PDB entry 8P31 | electron microscopy, 3.24 A resolution | chains A and B of the 4 polymer chains in the assembly

== Chain A (and B) ==
Protein: Processed angiotensin-converting enzyme 2
From: Homo sapiens
Notes: chain B of this document is another copy of the same molecule, construct and numbering; everything in this record applies to it too
Reference sequence: Q9BYF1 (ACE2_HUMAN); the construct has insertions or renumbered stretches relative to UniProt, so the offset changes along the chain: -6 to 10 = UniProt 1-17; 18-805 = UniProt 18-805
Sequence (812 residues; numbered -6 to 805; the number before each row is that of its first residue; numbers below 1 keep their minus sign (Met-6 is residue -6)):
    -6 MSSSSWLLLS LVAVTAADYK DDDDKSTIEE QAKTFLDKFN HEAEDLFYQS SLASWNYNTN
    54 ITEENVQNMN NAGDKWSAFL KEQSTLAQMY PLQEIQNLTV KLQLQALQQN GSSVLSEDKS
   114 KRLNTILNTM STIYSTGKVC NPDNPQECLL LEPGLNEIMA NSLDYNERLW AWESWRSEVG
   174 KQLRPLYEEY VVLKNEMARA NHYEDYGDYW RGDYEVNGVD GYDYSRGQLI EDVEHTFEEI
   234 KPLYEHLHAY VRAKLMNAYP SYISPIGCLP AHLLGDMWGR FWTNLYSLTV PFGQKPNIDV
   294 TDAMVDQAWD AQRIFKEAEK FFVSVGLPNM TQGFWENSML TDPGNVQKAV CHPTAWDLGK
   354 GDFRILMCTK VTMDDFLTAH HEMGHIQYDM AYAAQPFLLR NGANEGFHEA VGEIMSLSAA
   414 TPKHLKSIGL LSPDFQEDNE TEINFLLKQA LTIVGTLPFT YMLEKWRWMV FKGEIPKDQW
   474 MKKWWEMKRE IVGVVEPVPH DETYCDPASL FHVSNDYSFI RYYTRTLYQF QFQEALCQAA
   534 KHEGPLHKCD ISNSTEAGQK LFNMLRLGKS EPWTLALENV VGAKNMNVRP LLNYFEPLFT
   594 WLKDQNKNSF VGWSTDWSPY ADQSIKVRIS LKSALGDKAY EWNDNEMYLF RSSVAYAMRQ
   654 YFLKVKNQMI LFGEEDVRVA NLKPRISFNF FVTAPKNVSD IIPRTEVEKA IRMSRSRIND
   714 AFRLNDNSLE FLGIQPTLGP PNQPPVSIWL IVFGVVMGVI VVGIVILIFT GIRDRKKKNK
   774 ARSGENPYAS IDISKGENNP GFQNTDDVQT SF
Unresolved in the structure: -6 to 19, 769-805
Construct notes: insertion (11-17); conflict Lys18 (Gln in Q9BYF1)
Curated features (UniProtKB/Swiss-Prot):
  - region: Asp30 to Tyr41 (Interaction with SARS-CoV spike glycoprotein), Met82 to Pro84 (Interaction with SARS-CoV spike glycoprotein), Lys353 to Arg357 (Interaction with SARS-CoV spike glycoprotein), Arg652 to Lys659 (Essential for cleavage by ADAM17), Arg697 to Arg716 (Essential for cleavage by TMPRSS11D and TMPRSS2)
  - motif: Glu778 to Ile786 (LIR), Tyr781 to Asp785 (SH2-binding), Tyr781 to Ile784 (Endocytic sorting signal), Asn792 to Phe795 (PTB), Thr803 to Phe805 (PDZ-binding)
  - active site: Glu375 (Proton acceptor), His505 (Proton donor)
  - binding site (chloride): Arg169, Trp477, Lys481
  - binding site (substrate): Arg273, His345, Pro346, Tyr515
  - binding site (Zn(2+)): His374, His378, Glu402
  - modified residue: Tyr781 (Phosphotyrosine), Ser783 (Phosphoserine)
  - glycosylation (N-linked (GlcNAc...) asparagine): Asn53, Asn90, Asn103, Asn322, Asn432, Asn546, Asn690
  - cross-link: Lys788 (Glycyl lysine isopeptide (Lys-Gly) (interchain with G-Cter in ubiquitin))
Disulfides: Cys133-Cys141, Cys344-Cys361, Cys530-Cys542
Glycans and other covalent adducts: N-acetylglucosamine (NAG) linked to Asn90, Asn103, Asn322, Asn432, Asn546, Asn690; 2-acetamido-2-deoxy-alpha-D-glucopyranose (NDG) linked to Thr730
Bound ions: Zn2+: His374, His378, Glu402
From the paper describing this entry:
  - post-translational modification sites: Asn90, Asn103, Asn322, Asn432, Asn546, Asn690, Thr730
  - self-association interface (contacts with another copy of this molecule): Gln139, Gln175
  - conformationally variable residues (domain motion): Pro612 to Ser617

== Chain A / chain B interface ==
Pairs across the interface (58):
  Thr129(A) - Gln139(B)
  Gly130(A) - Gln139(B)  hydrogen bond (backbone-side chain)
  Lys131(A) - Gln139(B)
  Pro138(A) - Gln175(B)
  Gln139(A) - Thr129(B)
  Gln139(A) - Gly130(B)
  Gln139(A) - Lys131(B)
  Gln139(A) - Gln175(B)  hydrogen bond
  Gln175(A) - Pro138(B)
  Gln175(A) - Gln139(B)  hydrogen bond
  Glu634(A) - Lys657(B)  salt bridge
  Asn636(A) - Gln653(B)  hydrogen bond
  Asn636(A) - Leu656(B)
  Asn636(A) - Lys657(B)
  Asn638(A) - Tyr649(B)
  Asn638(A) - Arg652(B)
  Asn638(A) - Gln653(B)  hydrogen bond
  Asn638(A) - Leu656(B)
  Glu639(A) - Tyr649(B)  hydrogen bond
  Glu639(A) - Gln653(B)  hydrogen bond
  Glu639(A) - Arg710(B)  salt bridge
  Tyr641(A) - Ser645(B)
  Tyr641(A) - Ala648(B)
  Tyr641(A) - Arg652(B)
  Tyr641(A) - Gly666(B)
  Tyr641(A) - Glu667(B)  hydrogen bond (side chain-backbone)
  Leu642(A) - Tyr649(B)  hydrophobic
  Leu642(A) - Arg710(B)
  Ser645(A) - Tyr641(B)
  Ser645(A) - Ser645(B)  hydrogen bond
  Tyr649(A) - Asn638(B)
  Tyr649(A) - Glu639(B)  hydrogen bond
  Tyr649(A) - Leu642(B)  hydrophobic
  Arg652(A) - Asn638(B)  hydrogen bond (backbone-side chain)
  Arg652(A) - Tyr641(B)
  Gln653(A) - Asn636(B)  hydrogen bond
  Gln653(A) - Asn638(B)  hydrogen bond
  Gln653(A) - Glu639(B)  hydrogen bond
  Leu656(A) - Asn636(B)
  Leu656(A) - Asn638(B)
  Lys657(A) - Glu634(B)  salt bridge
  Lys657(A) - Asn636(B)
  Met662(A) - Asn638(B)
  Gly666(A) - Tyr641(B)
  Glu667(A) - Tyr641(B)  hydrogen bond (backbone-side chain)
  Ser709(A) - Arg716(B)  hydrogen bond
  Arg710(A) - Tyr633(B)
  Arg710(A) - Glu639(B)  salt bridge
  Arg710(A) - Ala714(B)  hydrogen bond (side chain-backbone)
  Arg710(A) - Phe715(B)
  Arg710(A) - Arg716(B)
  Asp713(A) - Asp713(B)
  Asp713(A) - Arg716(B)  salt bridge
  Ala714(A) - Arg710(B)  hydrogen bond (backbone-side chain)
  Phe715(A) - Arg710(B)
  Arg716(A) - Ser709(B)  hydrogen bond
  Arg716(A) - Arg710(B)
  Arg716(A) - Asp713(B)  salt bridge
Other interface residues (no listed pair), chain A (31 interface residues in all): Ile126, Tyr633, Ala648, Phe665
Other interface residues (no listed pair), chain B (32 interface residues in all): Ile126, Asp637, Met662, Phe665

== Summary ==
31 residues of chain A and 32 residues of chain B are in contact, with 19 hydrogen bonds and 6 salt bridges.
Among the polar pairs are Glu634(A)-Lys657(B), Glu639(A)-Arg710(B) and Asp713(A)-Arg716(B). Covalently linked
2-acetamido-2-deoxy-alpha-D-glucopyranose: at Thr730(A). From the paper: modification sites Asn90(A),
Asn103(A) and Asn322(A) among others; conformational variability at Pro612(A).
Both chains are Processed angiotensin-converting enzyme 2 (Homo sapiens). Entry 8P31 (Structure of human
SIT1:ACE2 complex (closed PD conformation) bound to L-pipecolate) was determined by electron microscopy
together with 8P2W, 8P2X, 8P2Y, 8P2Z and 8P30 from the same study.
